Entry 9N5F (X-ray diffraction, 3.60 A resolution); this record covers chains A and F of the 13 polymer chains in the assembly.

# Chain A
Name: DNA-directed RNA polymerase II subunit RPB1
Organism: Saccharomyces cerevisiae S288C
Notes: EC 2.7.7.6
Reference sequence: P04050 (RPB1_YEAST); residue numbers follow UniProt; this construct covers 1-1733
Sequence (1733 residues; row label = number of the first residue in the row):
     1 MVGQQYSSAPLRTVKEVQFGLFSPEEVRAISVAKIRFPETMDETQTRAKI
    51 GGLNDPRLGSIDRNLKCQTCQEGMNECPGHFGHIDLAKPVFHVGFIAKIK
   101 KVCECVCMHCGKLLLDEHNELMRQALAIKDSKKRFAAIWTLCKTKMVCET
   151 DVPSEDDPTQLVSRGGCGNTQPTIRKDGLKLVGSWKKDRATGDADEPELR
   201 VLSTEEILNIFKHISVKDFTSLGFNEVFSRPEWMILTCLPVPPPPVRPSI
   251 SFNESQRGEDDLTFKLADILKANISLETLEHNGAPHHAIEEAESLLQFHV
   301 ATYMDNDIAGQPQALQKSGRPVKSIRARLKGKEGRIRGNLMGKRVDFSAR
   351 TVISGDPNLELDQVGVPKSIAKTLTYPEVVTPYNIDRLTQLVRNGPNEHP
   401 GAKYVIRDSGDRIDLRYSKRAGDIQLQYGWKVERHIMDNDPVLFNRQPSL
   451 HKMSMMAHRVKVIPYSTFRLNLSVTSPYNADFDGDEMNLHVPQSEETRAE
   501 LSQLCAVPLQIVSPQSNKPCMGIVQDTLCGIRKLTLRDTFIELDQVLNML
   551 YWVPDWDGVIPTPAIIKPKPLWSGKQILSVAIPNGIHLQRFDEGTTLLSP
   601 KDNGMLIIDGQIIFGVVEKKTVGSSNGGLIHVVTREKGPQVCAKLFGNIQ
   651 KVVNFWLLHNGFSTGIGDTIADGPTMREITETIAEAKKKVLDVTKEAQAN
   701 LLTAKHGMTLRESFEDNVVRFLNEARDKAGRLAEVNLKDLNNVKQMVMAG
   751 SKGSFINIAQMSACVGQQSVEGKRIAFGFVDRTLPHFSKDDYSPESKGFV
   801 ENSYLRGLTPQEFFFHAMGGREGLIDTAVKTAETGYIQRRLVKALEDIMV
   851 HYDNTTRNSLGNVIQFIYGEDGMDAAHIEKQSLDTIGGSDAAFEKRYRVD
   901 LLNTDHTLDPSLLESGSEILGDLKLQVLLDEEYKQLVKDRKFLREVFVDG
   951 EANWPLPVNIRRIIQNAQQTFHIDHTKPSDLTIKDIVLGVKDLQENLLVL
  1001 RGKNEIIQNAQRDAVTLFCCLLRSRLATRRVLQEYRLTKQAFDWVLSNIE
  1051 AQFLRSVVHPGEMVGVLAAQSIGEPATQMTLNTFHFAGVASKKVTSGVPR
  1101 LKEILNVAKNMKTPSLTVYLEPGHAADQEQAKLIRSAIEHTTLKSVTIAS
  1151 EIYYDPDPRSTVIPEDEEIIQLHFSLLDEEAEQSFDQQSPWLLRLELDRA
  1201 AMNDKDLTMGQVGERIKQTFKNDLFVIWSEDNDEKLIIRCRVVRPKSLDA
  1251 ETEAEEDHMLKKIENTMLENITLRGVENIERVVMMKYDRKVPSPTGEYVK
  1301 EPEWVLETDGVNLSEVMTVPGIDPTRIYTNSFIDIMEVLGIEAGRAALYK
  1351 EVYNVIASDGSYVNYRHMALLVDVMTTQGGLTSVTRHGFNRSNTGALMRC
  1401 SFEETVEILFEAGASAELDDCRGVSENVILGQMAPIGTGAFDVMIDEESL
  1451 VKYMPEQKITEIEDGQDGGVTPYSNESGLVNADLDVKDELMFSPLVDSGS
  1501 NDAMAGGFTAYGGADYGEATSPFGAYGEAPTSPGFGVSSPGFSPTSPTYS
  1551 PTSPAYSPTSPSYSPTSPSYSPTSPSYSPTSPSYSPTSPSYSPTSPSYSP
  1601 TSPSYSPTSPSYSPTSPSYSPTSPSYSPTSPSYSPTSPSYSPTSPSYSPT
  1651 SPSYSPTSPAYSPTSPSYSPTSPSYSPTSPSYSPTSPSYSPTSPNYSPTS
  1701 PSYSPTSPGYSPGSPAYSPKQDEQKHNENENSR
Disordered / not traced: 1-2, 154-160, 187-198, 250-256, 1082-1091, 1177-1186, 1244-1256, 1447-1733
Metal / ion sites: Zn2+ site 1: C67, C70, C77, H80; Zn2+ site 2: C107, C167; Mg2+: D483, D485 (shared with 2 residues of chain R)
Swiss-Prot annotation at these positions:
  - region: P248 to D260 (Lid loop), N306 to K323 (Rudder loop), P810 to E822 (Bridging helix)
  - binding site (Zn(2+)): C67, C70, C77, H80, C107, C110, C148, C167
  - binding site (Mg(2+)): D481, D483, D485
  - modified residue: T1471 (Phosphothreonine)
  - cross-link (Glycyl lysine isopeptide (Lys-Gly)): K695 (interchain with G-Cter in ubiquitin), K1246 (interchain with G-Cter in ubiquitin), K1350 (interchain with G-Cter in ubiquitin)
  - natural variant: S1653 to P1659 (deletion: In strain: A364A)
  - mutagenesis: K1246 (K1246R: Impairs ubiquitination during transcription stress)

# Chain F
Name: DNA-directed RNA polymerases I, II, and III subunit RPABC2
Organism: Saccharomyces cerevisiae S288C
Reference sequence: P20435 (RPAB2_YEAST); numbering as in UniProt (aligned over 1-155)
Sequence (155 residues; row label = number of the first residue in the row):
     1 MSDYEEAFNDGNENFEDFDVEHFSDEETYEEKPQFKDGETTDANGKTIVT
    51 GGNGPEDFQQHEQIRRKTLKEKAIPKDQRATTPYMTKYERARILGTRALQ
   101 ISMNAPVFVDLEGETDPLRIAMKELAEKKIPLVIRRYLPDGSFEDWSVEE
   151 LIVDL
Disordered / not traced: 1-68, 155
Swiss-Prot annotation at these positions:
  - region: L111 to L132 (Leucine-zipper)
  - modified residue: S24 (Phosphoserine)

# How chain A and chain F interact
Contacting residue pairs - 59 pairs, chain A then chain F:
  V379(A) with S102(F)
  V380(A) with N104(F), hydrogen bond (backbone-side chain)
  T381(A) with S102(F); N104(F)
  P382(A) with N104(F)
  Y383(A) with V107(F); L111(F), hydrophobic; T115(F)
  Y428(A) with N104(F)
  E495(A) with A98(F); L99(F); S102(F); P117(F)
  E496(A) with R92(F), salt bridge; G95(F)
  A499(A) with A91(F); G95(F)
  S502(A) with L118(F)
  Q503(A) with R90(F), hydrogen bond
  L504(A) with K87(F); A91(F), hydrophobic
  H851(A) with P139(F)
  Y852(A) with E89(F); R136(F); Y137(F)
  D853(A) with P139(F)
  R857(A) with P139(F)
  R1001(A) with A80(F); T82(F), hydrogen bond; P83(F)
  G1002(A) with A80(F)
  K1003(A) with Q78(F)
  R1055(A) with D154(F), salt bridge
  H1059(A) with T86(F); K87(F)
  P1060(A) with T86(F)
  G1061(A) with Y88(F)
  E1062(A) with Y88(F)
  M1433(A) with R92(F)
  G1437(A) with Y88(F)
  T1438(A) with Y88(F); R92(F)
  A1440(A) with Y137(F)
  F1441(A) with Y88(F); E89(F); R92(F); I134(F), hydrophobic; R135(F)
  D1442(A) with V133(F); R135(F), hydrogen bond (backbone-backbone); Y137(F), hydrogen bond
  V1443(A) with R92(F); I93(F), hydrophobic; L132(F), hydrophobic
  M1444(A) with L132(F); V133(F), hydrogen bond (backbone-backbone)
  I1445(A) with P131(F); V133(F)
  D1446(A) with P131(F), hydrogen bond (backbone-backbone)
Interface residues without a listed pair, chain A (37 interface residues in all): E500, A1051, L1054
Interface residues without a listed pair, chain F (37 interface residues in all): T81, Y84, L94, T96, I101, L138

# In short
Chain A and chain F each contribute 37 residues to their interface; the contacts include 7 hydrogen bonds and
2 salt bridges. Polar contacts include E496(A)-R92(F), R1055(A)-D154(F) and V380(A)-N104(F).
Chain A is DNA-directed RNA polymerase II subunit RPB1 and chain F is DNA-directed RNA polymerases I, II, and
III subunit RPABC2, both from Saccharomyces cerevisiae S288C; the structure, RNA polymerase II elongation
complex with 8-oxoG in syn-conformation with added AMP, was determined by X-ray diffraction (same publication
as 9N5B, 9N5C, 9N5D, 9N5E and 9N5G).
